Entry 2O1U (X-ray diffraction, 2.40 A resolution); this record covers chains A and B.

== Chain A (and B) ==
Molecule: Endoplasmin
Organism: Canis lupus familiaris
Notes: engineered mutation(s): Sequence residues 287-327 were deleted and replaced by four glycines; chain B of this document is another copy of the same molecule, construct and numbering; everything in this record applies to it too
UniProtKB: P41148 (ENPL_CANFA); residue numbers follow UniProt; this construct covers 73-286, 328-754
Sequence (666 residues; row label = number of the first residue in the row; note: 37 numbers in that range are skipped by the numbering (no residue carries them; nothing is unmodelled there)):
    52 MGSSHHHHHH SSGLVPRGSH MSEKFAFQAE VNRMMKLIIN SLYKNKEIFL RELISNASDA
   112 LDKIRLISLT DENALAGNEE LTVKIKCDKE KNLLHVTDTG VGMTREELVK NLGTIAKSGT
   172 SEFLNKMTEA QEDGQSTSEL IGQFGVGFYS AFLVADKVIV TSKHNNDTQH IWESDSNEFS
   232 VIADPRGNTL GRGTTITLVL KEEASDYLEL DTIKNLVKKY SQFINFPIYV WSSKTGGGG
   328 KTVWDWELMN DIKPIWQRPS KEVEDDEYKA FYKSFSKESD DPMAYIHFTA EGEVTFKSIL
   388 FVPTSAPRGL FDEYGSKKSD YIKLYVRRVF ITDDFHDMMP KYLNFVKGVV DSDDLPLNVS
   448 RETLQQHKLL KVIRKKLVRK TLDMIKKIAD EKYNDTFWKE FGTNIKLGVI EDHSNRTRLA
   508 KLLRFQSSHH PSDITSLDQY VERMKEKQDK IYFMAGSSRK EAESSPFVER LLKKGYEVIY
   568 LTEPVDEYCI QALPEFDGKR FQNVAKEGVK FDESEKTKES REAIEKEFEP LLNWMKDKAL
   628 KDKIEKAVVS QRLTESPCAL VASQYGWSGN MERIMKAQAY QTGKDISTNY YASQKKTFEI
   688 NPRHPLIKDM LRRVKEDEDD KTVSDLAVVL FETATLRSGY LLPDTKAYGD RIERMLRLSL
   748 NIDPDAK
Unresolved in the structure: 52-84, 166-196, 286-290, 328-329, 396-407, 750-754 (chain B: 52-86, 166-196, 287-290, 328-329, 394-407, 750-754)
Construct notes: expression tag (52-72)
Metal / ion sites: Mg2+: N107 (together with AMP-PNP)
Small-molecule neighbours: AMP-PNP: E103, S106, N107, A108, D110, A111, K114, D149, G153, M154, N162, L163, G198, F199, T245, I247
UniProt features mapped onto this chain:
  - binding site (ATP): N107, D149, N162, F199
  - modified residue: K168 (N6-(2-hydroxyisobutyryl)lysine), S172 (Phosphoserine), S403 (Phosphoserine), K404 (N6-succinyllysine), S447 (Phosphoserine), K479 (N6-acetyllysine), K633 (N6-succinyllysine)
  - glycosylation (N-linked (GlcNAc...) asparagine): N107, N217, N445, N481, N502
  - mutagenesis: E103 (E103A: Loss of ATPase activity), R448 (R448A: Reduces ATPase activity by 85%)
  - site: R448 (Important for ATP hydrolysis)
Reported in the primary citation:
  - mutagenesis - E103A: abolished catalytic activity
  - mutagenesis - R448A (more than 85%): decreased catalytic activity
  - catalytic residues: E103, R448
  - conformationally variable residues (domain motion, loop rearrangement): G198, R448

== Chain A / chain B interface ==
Pairs across the interface - 50 pairs, chain A then chain B:
  G543(A) - Y667(B)
  S544(A) - Y667(B)
  T569(A) - Y667(B)
  P571(A) - Y667(B)
  E642(A) - K733(B)  salt bridge
  P644(A) - E740(B)
  R660(A) - Y667(B)  hydrogen bond
  Y667(A) - G543(B)  hydrogen bond (side chain-backbone)
  Y667(A) - S544(B)
  Y667(A) - T569(B)  hydrogen bond (side chain-backbone)
  Y667(A) - E570(B)  hydrogen bond (side chain-backbone)
  Y667(A) - P571(B)
  Y667(A) - R660(B)
  H691(A) - E740(B)  salt bridge
  H691(A) - R744(B)
  P692(A) - R744(B)
  L693(A) - L743(B)  hydrophobic
  D696(A) - L747(B)
  R700(A) - L747(B)
  T709(A) - S746(B)
  V710(A) - L747(B)  hydrophobic
  L713(A) - L743(B)
  L713(A) - L747(B)  hydrophobic
  T720(A) - G736(B)
  T720(A) - I739(B)
  L723(A) - L723(B)  hydrophobic
  L723(A) - T732(B)
  R724(A) - T732(B)
  R724(A) - K733(B)
  T732(A) - R724(B)
  K733(A) - E642(B)  salt bridge
  K733(A) - R724(B)
  Y735(A) - Y735(B)  hydrogen bond
  I739(A) - T720(B)
  I739(A) - I739(B)  hydrophobic
  E740(A) - P644(B)
  E740(A) - H691(B)  salt bridge
  M742(A) - M742(B)  hydrophobic
  M742(A) - L743(B)  hydrophobic
  M742(A) - S746(B)  hydrogen bond (backbone-side chain)
  L743(A) - L713(B)  hydrophobic
  L743(A) - L717(B)  hydrophobic
  L743(A) - M742(B)  hydrophobic
  L745(A) - S746(B)  hydrogen bond (backbone-side chain)
  S746(A) - M742(B)  hydrogen bond (side chain-backbone)
  S746(A) - L745(B)
  S746(A) - S746(B)
  L747(A) - R700(B)
  I749(A) - L693(B)  hydrophobic
  I749(A) - D696(B)
Interface residues without a listed pair, chain A (39 interface residues in all): S551, E570, N657, I661, Q668, M697, V716, L717, G736
Interface residues without a listed pair, chain B (36 interface residues in all): S551, E556, Q668, P692, V716, N748

== Summary ==
The interface between chain A and chain B involves 39 residues on one side and 36 on the other, with 8
hydrogen bonds and 4 salt bridges. Polar pairs include E642(A)-K733(B), H691(A)-E740(B) and R660(A)-Y667(B).
Ligands of chain A: AMP-PNP. From the paper: catalytic residues E103(A) and R448(A); E103A of chain A
abolishes catalytic activity.
Chain A and chain B are both Endoplasmin (Canis lupus familiaris); the structure, Structure of full length
GRP94 with AMP-PNP bound, was determined by X-ray diffraction, deposited together with 2O1T, 2O1V and 2O1W.
